PDB entry 8ORK | X-ray diffraction, 1.64 A resolution | chain AAA

# Chain AAA
Name: Cyclic 2,3-diphosphoglycerate synthetase
From: Methanothermus fervidus DSM 2088
Notes: EC 6.5.1.9
Reference sequence: O93732 (CPGS_METFV); residue numbers follow UniProt; this construct covers 1-460
Chain sequence (460 residues; row label = number of the first residue in the row):
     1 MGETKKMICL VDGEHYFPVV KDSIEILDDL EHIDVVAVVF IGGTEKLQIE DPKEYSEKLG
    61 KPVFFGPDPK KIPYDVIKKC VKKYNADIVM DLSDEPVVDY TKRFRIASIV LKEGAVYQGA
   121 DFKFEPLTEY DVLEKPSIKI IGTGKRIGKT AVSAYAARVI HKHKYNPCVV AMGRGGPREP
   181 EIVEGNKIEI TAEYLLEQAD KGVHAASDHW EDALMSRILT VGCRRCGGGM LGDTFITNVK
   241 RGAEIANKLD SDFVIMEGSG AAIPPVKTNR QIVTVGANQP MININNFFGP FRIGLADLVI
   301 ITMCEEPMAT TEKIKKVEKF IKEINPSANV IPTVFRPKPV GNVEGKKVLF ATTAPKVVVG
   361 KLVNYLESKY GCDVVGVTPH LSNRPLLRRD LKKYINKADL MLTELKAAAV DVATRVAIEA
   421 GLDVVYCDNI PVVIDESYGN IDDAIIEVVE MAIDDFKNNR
Modified / non-standard residues: Mse1, Mse7, Mse90, Mse172, Mse215, Mse230, Mse256, Mse281, Mse303, Mse308, Mse401, Mse451 (selenomethionine; parent Met)
Bound ions: Na+: Leu27, Asp28, Leu30, Ile33, Tyr130
Ligand contacts: MPO (3[N-morpholino]propane sulfonic acid): Lys70, Lys71, Ile72, Tyr74, Lys102, Arg105
What the authors report for this chain:
  - catalytic residues: Lys145, Arg146, Lys149, Lys406 (proposed by the authors, not directly observed)

# In short
Chain AAA binds compound MPO. Leu27, Asp28, Leu30, Ile33 and Tyr130 form the Na+ site. The paper reports
catalytic residues Lys145, Arg146 and Lys149 among others.
Chain AAA is Cyclic 2,3-diphosphoglycerate synthetase (Methanothermus fervidus DSM 2088); the structure,
cyclic 2,3-diphosphoglycerate synthetase from the hyperthermophilic archaeon Methanothermus fervidus, was
determined by X-ray diffraction.
